Entry 7RNE (X-ray diffraction, 2.73 A resolution); this record covers chains B and C of the 6 polymer chains in the assembly.

== Chain B ==
Molecule: Caspase-3 subunit p12
Source organism: Homo sapiens
UniProt: P42574 (CASP3_HUMAN); residue numbers follow UniProt; this construct covers 184-277
Chain sequence (95 residues; numbered 184 to 278; the number before each row is that of its first residue):
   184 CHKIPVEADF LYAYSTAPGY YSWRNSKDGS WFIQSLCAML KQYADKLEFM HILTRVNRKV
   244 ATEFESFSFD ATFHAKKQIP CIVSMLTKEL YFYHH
Disordered / not traced: 184, 277-278
Construct notes: expression tag (278)
UniProt features mapped onto this chain:
  - modified residue: Arg-207 (Microbial infection: ADP-riboxanated arginine)
  - mutagenesis: Arg-207 (R207A: Abolished ADP-riboxanation by C.violaceum CopC)

== Chain C ==
Molecule: Caspase-3 subunit p17
Source organism: Homo sapiens
UniProt: P42574 (CASP3_HUMAN); numbering as in UniProt (aligned over 34-174)
Chain sequence (141 residues; row label = number of the first residue in the row):
    34 DNSYKMDYPE MGLCIIINNK NFHKSTGMTS RSGTDVDAAN LRETFRNLKY EVRNKNDLTR
    94 EEIVELMRDV SKEDHSKRSS FVCVLLSHGE EGIIFGTNGP VDLKKITNFF RGDRCRSLTG
   154 KPKLFIIQAC RGTELDCGIE T
Disordered / not traced: 34
UniProt features mapped onto this chain:
  - active site: His-121, Cys-163
  - modified residue: Cys-163 (S-nitrosocysteine)
Reported in the primary citation:
  - binding site for Ac-YKPVD-CHO: Cys-163

== Chain B / chain C interface ==
Contacting residue pairs - 14 pairs, chain B then chain C:
  His-185(B) / Glu-173(C)
  His-185(B) / Thr-174(C)  hydrogen bond (backbone-backbone)
  Lys-186(B) / Cys-170(C)  hydrogen bond (side chain-backbone)
  Lys-186(B) / Ile-172(C)
  Lys-186(B) / Glu-173(C)
  Ile-187(B) / Gly-171(C)
  Ile-187(B) / Ile-172(C)  hydrogen bond (backbone-backbone)
  Ile-187(B) / Thr-174(C)
  Pro-188(B) / Asp-169(C)
  Val-189(B) / Asp-169(C)  hydrogen bond (backbone-side chain)
  Val-189(B) / Gly-171(C)
  Glu-190(B) / Asp-169(C)  hydrogen bond (backbone-side chain)
  Arg-238(B) / Asn-35(C)
  Arg-241(B) / Asn-35(C)  hydrogen bond (side chain-backbone)
Other interface residues (no listed pair), chain B (10 interface residues in all): Pro-201, Tyr-203
Other interface residues (no listed pair), chain C (9 interface residues in all): Lys-137, Arg-144

== Summary ==
The interface between chain B and chain C involves 10 residues on one side and 9 on the other, with 6 hydrogen
bonds. Polar contacts include Lys-186(B)/Cys-170(C), Val-189(B)/Asp-169(C) and Glu-190(B)/Asp-169(C). From the
paper: a binding site for Ac-YKPVD-CHO at Cys-163(C).
Chain B is Caspase-3 subunit p12 and chain C is Caspase-3 subunit p17, both from Homo sapiens; the structure,
Crystal structure of caspase-3 with inhibitor Ac-YKPVD-CHO, was determined by X-ray diffraction (same
publication as 7RN7, 7RN8, 7RN9, 7RNB, 7RND, 7RNF and 7SEO).
